PDB entry 4HPQ | X-ray diffraction, 3.06 A resolution | chains A and B of the 6 polymer chains in the assembly

[Chain A]
Molecule: Atg29
Organism: Lachancea thermotolerans CBS 6340
UniProt: C5DF24 (C5DF24_LACTC); residues 1-40 carry their UniProt numbers (40 of 69 residues fall inside the UniProt entry; the rest is not from it)
Chain sequence (69 residues; numbered 1 to 79; 10 numbers in that range are skipped by the numbering (no residue carries them; nothing is unmodelled there); the number before each row is that of its first residue; X marks 29 residues of unknown identity (built as UNK)):
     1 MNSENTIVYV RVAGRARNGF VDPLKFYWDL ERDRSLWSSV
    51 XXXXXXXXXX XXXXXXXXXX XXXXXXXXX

[Chain B]
Molecule: Atg31
Organism: Lachancea thermotolerans CBS 6340
UniProt: C5DEB9 (C5DEB9_LACTC); numbering as in UniProt (aligned over 1-145)
Chain sequence (159 residues; row label = number of the first residue in the row):
     1 MSSEANPPVL EPFTVTVVDR NVKHQVEGEP EEEGHPDHEV QGVMFATNVK YIFEDDQELL
    61 PEQEDPAIEN VVIIEADESL RVTQVEMISD QFKQVGYEVR DGNEVCIDAM SRFETPRQLG
   121 NLPLEKLVQL YKLQNDQLHS LFNTLAGQFY LNAHHHHHH
Disordered / not traced: 1-10, 26-39, 59-64, 146-159
Construct notes: engineered mutation M87 (Leu in C5DEB9), M110 (Leu in C5DEB9); expression tag (146-159)

[Chain A / chain B interface]
Residue-residue contacts - 60 pairs, chain A then chain B:
  M1(A) - V17(B)  hydrophobic
  M1(A) - M44(B)  hydrophobic
  M1(A) - N70(B)
  N2(A) - F45(B)
  S3(A) - F45(B)  hydrogen bond (backbone-backbone)
  S3(A) - T47(B)
  S3(A) - N48(B)
  E4(A) - N48(B)
  N5(A) - A67(B)
  N5(A) - I68(B)
  N5(A) - E69(B)
  T6(A) - N48(B)
  T6(A) - I68(B)
  T6(A) - N70(B)
  I7(A) - N48(B)
  I7(A) - I68(B)  hydrophobic
  I7(A) - N70(B)  hydrogen bond (backbone-backbone)
  I7(A) - V71(B)
  I7(A) - V72(B)  hydrogen bond (backbone-backbone)
  V8(A) - A46(B)  hydrophobic
  V8(A) - N48(B)  hydrogen bond (backbone-backbone)
  V8(A) - V49(B)
  V8(A) - K50(B)  hydrogen bond (backbone-backbone)
  V8(A) - V72(B)
  V8(A) - I74(B)  hydrophobic
  Y9(A) - K50(B)
  Y9(A) - I52(B)  hydrophobic
  Y9(A) - D65(B)  hydrogen bond
  Y9(A) - V71(B)  hydrophobic
  Y9(A) - V72(B)  hydrogen bond (backbone-backbone)
  Y9(A) - I73(B)
  Y9(A) - I74(B)  hydrogen bond (backbone-backbone)
  V10(A) - K50(B)  hydrogen bond (backbone-backbone)
  V10(A) - Y51(B)  hydrophobic
  V10(A) - I52(B)  hydrogen bond (backbone-backbone)
  V10(A) - I74(B)
  R11(A) - I52(B)
  R11(A) - I74(B)  hydrogen bond (backbone-backbone)
  R11(A) - E75(B)  salt bridge
  R11(A) - A76(B)  hydrogen bond (backbone-backbone)
  V12(A) - I52(B)
  V12(A) - F53(B)  hydrophobic
  V12(A) - A76(B)
  A13(A) - A76(B)
  A13(A) - E78(B)
  G14(A) - E54(B)  hydrogen bond (backbone-side chain)
  R15(A) - E11(B)
  R15(A) - F53(B)
  A16(A) - F53(B)  hydrophobic
  R17(A) - E11(B)  salt bridge
  R17(A) - F53(B)
  F20(A) - F53(B)  hydrophobic
  D22(A) - V49(B)
  D22(A) - K50(B)
  D22(A) - Y51(B)
  P23(A) - T47(B)
  L24(A) - T47(B)
  K25(A) - T47(B)  hydrogen bond (backbone-side chain)
  Y27(A) - F45(B)  hydrophobic
  D29(A) - V43(B)
Interface residues without a listed pair, chain A (27 interface residues in all): F26, W28, R32
Interface residues without a listed pair, chain B (33 interface residues in all): V15, D55, E58, D77, L80, F92, E104

[Overview]
27 residues of chain A face 33 of chain B across their interface; the contacts include 14 hydrogen bonds and 2
salt bridges. Polar pairs include R11(A)-E75(B), R17(A)-E11(B) and Y9(A)-D65(B).
Here chain A is Atg29 and chain B is Atg31, both from Lachancea thermotolerans CBS 6340. Entry 4HPQ (Crystal
Structure of the Atg17-Atg31-Atg29 Complex) was determined by X-ray diffraction.
